PDB entry 7TMQ | electron microscopy, 3.30 A resolution | chains A and F of the 15 polymer chains in the assembly

[Chain A]
Molecule: H(+)-transporting two-sector ATPase
Organism: Saccharomyces cerevisiae
Notes: EC 7.1.2.2
Reference sequence: A0A6L0YX77 (A0A6L0YX77_YEASX); residues 0-616 here correspond to UniProt positions 1-617 (UniProt number = residue number + 1)
Sequence (639 residues; each row starts with the number of its first residue; numbering starts at 0):
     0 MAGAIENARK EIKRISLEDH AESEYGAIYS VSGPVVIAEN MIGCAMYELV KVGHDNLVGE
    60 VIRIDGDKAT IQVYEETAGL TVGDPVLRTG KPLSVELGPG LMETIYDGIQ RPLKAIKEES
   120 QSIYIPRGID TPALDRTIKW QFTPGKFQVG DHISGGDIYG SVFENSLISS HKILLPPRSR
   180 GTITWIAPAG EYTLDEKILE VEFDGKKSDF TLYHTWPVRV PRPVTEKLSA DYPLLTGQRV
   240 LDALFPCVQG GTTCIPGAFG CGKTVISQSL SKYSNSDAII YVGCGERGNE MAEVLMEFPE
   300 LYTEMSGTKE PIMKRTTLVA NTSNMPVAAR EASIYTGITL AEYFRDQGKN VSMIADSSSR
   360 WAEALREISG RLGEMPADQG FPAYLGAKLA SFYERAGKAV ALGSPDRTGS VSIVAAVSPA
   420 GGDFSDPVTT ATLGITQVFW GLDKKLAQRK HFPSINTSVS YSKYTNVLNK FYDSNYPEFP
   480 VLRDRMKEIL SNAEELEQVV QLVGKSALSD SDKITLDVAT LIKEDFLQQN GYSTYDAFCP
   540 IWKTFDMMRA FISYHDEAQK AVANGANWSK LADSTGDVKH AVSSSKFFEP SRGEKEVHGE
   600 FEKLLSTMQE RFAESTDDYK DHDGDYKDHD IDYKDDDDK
Unresolved in the structure: 0-23, 615-638
Sequence notes: expression tag (617-638)
Metal / ion sites: Mg2+: Thr-263 (together with ADP)
Residues lining bound ligands: ADP (adenosine-5'-diphosphate): Gln-237, Ala-257, Phe-258, Gly-259, Cys-260, Gly-261, Lys-262, Thr-263, Val-264, Arg-286, Glu-289, Phe-451, Pro-452, Gln-528, Asn-529, Gly-530, Tyr-531

[Chain F]
Molecule: Vacuolar proton pump subunit B
Organism: Saccharomyces cerevisiae
Reference sequence: A0A6A5Q585 (A0A6A5Q585_YEASX); numbering as in UniProt (aligned over 1-517)
Sequence (517 residues; each row starts with the number of its first residue):
     1 MVLSDKELFA INKKAVEQGF NVKPRLNYNT VSGVNGPLVI LEKVKFPRYN EIVNLTLPDG
    61 TVRQGQVLEI RGDRAIVQVF EGTSGIDVKK TTVEFTGESL RIPVSEDMLG RIFDGSGRPI
   121 DNGPKVFAED YLDINGSPIN PYARIYPEEM ISTGVSAIDT MNSIARGQKI PIFSASGLPH
   181 NEIAAQICRQ AGLVRPTKDV HDGHEENFSI VFAAMGVNLE TARFFKQDFE ENGSLERTSL
   241 FLNLANDPTI ERIITPRLAL TTAEYLAYQT ERHVLTILTD MSSYADALRE VSAAREEVPG
   301 RRGYPGYMYT DLSTIYERAG RVEGRNGSIT QIPILTMPND DITHPIPDLT GYITEGQIFV
   361 DRQLHNKGIY PPINVLPSLS RLMKSAIGEG MTRKDHGDVS NQLYAKYAIG KDAAAMKAVV
   421 GEEALSIEDK LSLEFLEKFE KTFITQGAYE DRTVFESLDQ AWSLLRIYPK EMLNRISPKI
   481 LDEFYDRARD DADEDEEDPD TRSSGKKKDA SQEESLI
Unresolved in the structure: 1-16, 195-206, 486-517

[Interface between chain A and chain F]
Pairs across the interface (37):
  Gly-42(A) / Val-88(F)
  Ala-44(A) / Gly-85(F)
  Ala-44(A) / Ile-86(F)
  Met-45(A) / Val-34(F)  hydrophobic
  Met-45(A) / Thr-83(F)
  Met-45(A) / Ser-84(F)
  Met-45(A) / Gly-85(F)  hydrogen bond (backbone-backbone)
  Met-45(A) / Ile-86(F)  hydrogen bond (backbone-backbone)
  Tyr-46(A) / Ser-84(F)
  Arg-62(A) / Val-34(F)
  Arg-62(A) / Asn-35(F)
  Ile-63(A) / Ser-32(F)
  Ile-63(A) / Gly-33(F)
  Ile-63(A) / Val-34(F)  hydrogen bond (backbone-backbone)
  Ile-63(A) / Ile-86(F)
  Ile-63(A) / Val-88(F)  hydrophobic
  Asp-64(A) / Ser-32(F)
  Gly-65(A) / Ser-32(F)  hydrogen bond (backbone-backbone)
  Gly-65(A) / Val-88(F)
  Lys-226(A) / Leu-219(F)
  Leu-227(A) / Arg-223(F)
  Ser-228(A) / Arg-223(F)
  Met-374(A) / Ala-293(F)
  Met-374(A) / Pro-299(F)  hydrophobic
  Ala-382(A) / Arg-289(F)
  Ala-382(A) / Glu-290(F)
  Ala-382(A) / Ala-293(F)  hydrophobic
  Ala-386(A) / Thr-249(F)
  Ala-389(A) / Ala-245(F)
  Ser-390(A) / Ala-245(F)  hydrogen bond (side chain-backbone)
  Ser-424(A) / Asn-339(F)
  Thr-429(A) / Pro-338(F)
  Leu-432(A) / Ser-176(F)
  Gly-433(A) / Ser-176(F)
  Ile-434(A) / Ala-245(F)  hydrophobic
  Ser-457(A) / Asn-366(F)
  Leu-501(A) / Ala-418(F)
Also at the interface, not in a pair above, chain A (33 interface residues in all): Ile-41, Cys-43, Ile-61, Ala-376, Asp-377, Tyr-383, Glu-393, Phe-423, Gln-436, Tyr-460
Also at the interface, not in a pair above, chain F (34 interface residues in all): Gly-36, Asp-87, Lys-89, Gly-177, Asn-218, Glu-220, Asn-246, Asp-286, Glu-296, Glu-297, Arg-302, Val-419

[In short]
The interface between chain A and chain F involves 33 residues on one side and 34 on the other, with 5
hydrogen bonds. Among the polar pairs are Ser-390(A)/Ala-245(F), Met-45(A)/Gly-85(F) and Met-45(A)/Ile-86(F).
Chain A binds ADP.
Chain A is H(+)-transporting two-sector ATPase and chain F is Vacuolar proton pump subunit B, both from
Saccharomyces cerevisiae; the structure, V1 complex lacking subunit C from Saccharomyces cerevisiae, State 3,
was determined by electron microscopy (same publication as 7TMM, 7TMO, 7TMP, 7TMR, 7TMS and 7TMT).
